Entry 1IBL (X-ray diffraction, 3.11 A resolution); this record covers chains A and Q of the 24 polymer chains in the assembly.

Chain A:
Molecule: 16S ribosomal RNA
Source organism: Thermus thermophilus
Sequence (1522 nucleotides; each row starts with the number of its first residue; note: 42 numbers in that range are skipped by the numbering (no residue carries them; nothing is unmodelled there); a row labelled like 190A-190L holds insertion residues (190A, then the next letters in order); numbering starts at 0):
     0 UUUGUUGGAGAGUUUGAUCCUGGCUCAGGGUGAACGCUGGCGGCGUGCCU
    50 AAGACAUGCAAGUCGUGCGGG
    73 CCGCGGGGUUUU
    88 ACUCCG
    95 UGGUC
   101 AGCGGCGGACGGGUGAGUAACGCGUGGGU
  129A G
   130 ACCUACCCGGAAGAGGGGGACAACCCGGGGAAACUCGGGCUAAUCCCCCA
   180 UGUGGACCCGC
190A-190L CCCUUGGGGUGU
   191 GUCCAAAGGGCUUU
   216 GCCCGCUUCCGGAUGGGCCCGCGUCCCAUCAGCUAGUUGGUGGGGUAAUG
   266 GCCCACCAAGGCGACGACGGGUAGCCGGUCUGAGAGGAUGGCCGGCCACA
   316 GGGGCACUGAGACACGGGCCCCACUCCUACGGGAGGCAGCAGUUAGGAAU
   366 CUUCCGCAAUGGGCGCAAGCCUGACGGAGCGACGCCGCUUGGAGGAAGAA
   416 GCCCUUCGGGGUGUAAACUCCUGAA
   442 CCCGGGACGAAACCCCCGACGA
   474 GGGGACUGACGGUACCGGG
   494 GUAAUAGCGCCGGCCAACUCCGUGCCAGCAGCCGCGGUAAUACGGAGGGC
   544 GCGAGCGUUACCCGGAUUCACUGGGCGUAAAGGGCGUGUAGGCGGCCUGG
   594 GGCGUCCCAUGUGAAAGACCACGGCUCAACCGUGGGGGAGCGUGGGAUAC
   644 GCUCAGGCUAGACGGUGGGAGAGGGUGGUGGAAUUCCCGGAGUAGCGGUG
   694 AAAUGCGCAGAUACCGGGAGGAACGCCGAUGGCGAAGGCAGCCACCUGGU
   744 CCACCCGUGACGCUGAGGCGCGAAAGCGUGGGGAGCAAACCGGAUUAGAU
   794 ACCCGGGUAGUCCACGCCCUAAACGAUGCGCGCUAGGUCUCUGGGUCU
   848 CCUGGGGGCCGAAGCUAACGCGUUAAGCGCGCCGCCUGGGGAGUACGGCC
   898 GCAAGGCUGAAACUCAAAGGAAUUGACGGGGGCCCGCACAAGCGGUGGAG
   948 CAUGUGGUUUAAUUCGAAGCAACGCGAAGAACCUUACCAGGCCUUGACAU
   998 GCUAGG
 1003A G
  1004 AACCCGGGUGAAAGCCUGGGGUGCCCC
1030A-1030D GCGA
  1031 GGGGAGCCCUAGCACAGGUGCUGCAUGGCCGUCGUCAGCUCGUGCCGUGA
  1081 GGUGUUGGGUUAAGUCCCGCAACGAGCGCAACCCCCGCCGUUAGUUGCCA
  1131 GCGGUUCGGCCGGGCACUCUAACGGGACUGCCCGCGAAA
  1171 GCGGGAGGAAGGAGGGGACGACGUCUGGUCAGCAUGGCCCUUACGGCCUG
  1221 GGCGACACACGUGCUACAAUGCCCACUACAAAGCGAUGCCACCCGGCAAC
  1271 GGGGAGCUAAUCGCAAAAAGGUGGGCCCAGUUCGGAUUGGGGUCUGCAAC
  1321 CCGACCCCAUGAAGCCGGAAUCGCUAGUAAUCGCGGAUCAG
 1361A C
  1362 CAUGCCGCGGUGAAUACGUUCCCGGGCCUUGUACACACCGCCCGUCACGC
  1412 CAUGGGAGCGGGCUCUACCCGAAGUCGCCGGG
  1446 AGCCUACGGG
  1459 CAGGCGCCGAGGGUAGGGCCCGUGACUGGGGCGAAGUCGUAACAAGGUAG
  1509 CUGUACCGGAAGGUGCGGCUGGAUCACCUCCUUUCU
Not modelled in the structure: 0-4, 1535-1544
Bound ions: Mg2+ site 1: U12, G21, G22; Mg2+ site 2: G15, U920; Mg2+ site 3 near G21 (its only coordinating residue here); Mg2+ site 4: C48, G115; Mg2+ site 5 near A53 (its only coordinating residue here); Mg2+ site 6: G61, U62, G105; Mg2+ site 7: G70, U98; Mg2+ site 8: A109, G331; Mg2+ site 9: G115, A116, G117, G289; Mg2+ site 10: A116, G117, G289; Mg2+ site 11: C121, G124, U125, G126, C235, G236; Mg2+ site 12 near G168 (its only coordinating residue here); 75 more Mg2+ sites not listed
Ligand contacts: paromomycin (PAR): C1404, G1405, U1406, C1407, A1408, C1409, C1490, G1491, A1492, A1493, G1494, U1495, C1496

Chain Q:
Name: 30S ribosomal protein S17
Source organism: Thermus thermophilus
Sequence (105 residues; row label = number of the first residue in the row):
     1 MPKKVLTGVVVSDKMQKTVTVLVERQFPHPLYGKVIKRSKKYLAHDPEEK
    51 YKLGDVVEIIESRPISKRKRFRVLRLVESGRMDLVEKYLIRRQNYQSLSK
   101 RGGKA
Not modelled in the structure: 1

How chain A and chain Q interact:
Contacting residue pairs (92; chain A residue first):
  G127(A) with Pro2(Q), hydrogen bond to the sugar; Glu61(Q), hydrogen bond to the base
  G128(A) with Pro2(Q), sugar contact; Lys3(Q), hydrogen bond to the phosphate; Glu61(Q), sugar contact
  U129(A) with Lys3(Q), salt bridge to the phosphate
  A130(A) with Arg63(Q), salt bridge to the phosphate; Pro64(Q), base contact
  U190E(A) with Ser62(Q), base contact; Arg63(Q), hydrogen bond to the sugar; Arg72(Q), hydrogen bond to the base
  C234(A) with Glu61(Q), base contact; Arg70(Q), phosphate contact
  C235(A) with Glu61(Q), sugar contact; Arg70(Q), salt bridge to the phosphate
  G236(A) with Lys4(Q), sugar contact; Lys40(Q), salt bridge to the phosphate; Tyr42(Q), hydrogen bond to the phosphate
  C237(A) with Arg25(Q), phosphate contact; Lys40(Q), salt bridge to the phosphate; Tyr42(Q), hydrogen bond to the phosphate
  G238(A) with Arg25(Q), salt bridge to the phosphate
  A246(A) with Ser99(Q), sugar contact
  G247(A) with Ser99(Q), phosphate contact; Lys100(Q), salt bridge to the phosphate
  U253(A) with Met15(Q), hydrogen bond to the sugar; Lys67(Q), salt bridge to the phosphate; Arg68(Q), phosphate contact
  G254(A) with Met15(Q), sugar contact; Gln16(Q), hydrogen bond to the sugar; Thr18(Q), hydrogen bond to the sugar; Ser66(Q), hydrogen bond to the phosphate; Lys67(Q), phosphate contact; Arg68(Q), phosphate contact; Lys69(Q), phosphate contact
  G255(A) with Gln16(Q), sugar contact; Lys17(Q), hydrogen bond to the phosphate; Ile65(Q), phosphate contact; Ser66(Q), phosphate contact; Lys69(Q), salt bridge to the phosphate
  U256(A) with Lys17(Q), salt bridge to the phosphate
  U264(A) with Arg63(Q), sugar contact; Pro64(Q), hydrogen bond to the sugar
  G265(A) with Pro64(Q), sugar contact; Ile65(Q), phosphate contact; Ser66(Q), phosphate contact; Lys67(Q), hydrogen bond to the sugar
  G266(A) with Lys67(Q), sugar contact
  C267(A) with Lys67(Q), phosphate contact
  C272(A) with Gln16(Q), base contact
  A273(A) with Gln16(Q), sugar contact
  G275(A) with Lys14(Q), sugar contact; Met15(Q), sugar contact
  G276(A) with Ser12(Q), hydrogen bond to the phosphate; Lys14(Q), phosphate contact; Met15(Q), sugar contact; Thr20(Q), phosphate contact; Arg68(Q), hydrogen bond to the phosphate
  C277(A) with Lys41(Q), salt bridge to the phosphate; Arg68(Q), salt bridge to the phosphate
  G278(A) with Lys41(Q), salt bridge to the phosphate; Arg92(Q), base contact; Tyr95(Q), base contact
  A279(A) with Arg91(Q), salt bridge to the phosphate; Tyr95(Q), hydrogen bond to the phosphate; Leu98(Q), base contact
  C280(A) with Arg38(Q), hydrogen bond to the sugar; Ser39(Q), hydrogen bond to the base; Arg91(Q), hydrogen bond to the base
  C564(A) with Leu31(Q), base contact; Tyr32(Q), sugar contact
  U582(A) with Asn94(Q), hydrogen bond to the sugar; Ala105(Q), sugar contact
  A583(A) with Asn94(Q), hydrogen bond to the sugar
  G584(A) with Lys87(Q), phosphate contact
  G585(A) with Lys34(Q), hydrogen bond to the phosphate
  C586(A) with Lys34(Q), salt bridge to the phosphate
  G635(A) with Pro2(Q), sugar contact
  U636(A) with Pro2(Q), sugar contact
  A759(A) with Asn94(Q), base contact
  G760(A) with Asn94(Q), base contact; Leu98(Q), sugar contact; Gly103(Q), hydrogen bond to the sugar; Lys104(Q), hydrogen bond to the base; Ala105(Q), base contact
  G761(A) with Arg101(Q), phosphate contact; Gly102(Q), sugar contact; Gly103(Q), hydrogen bond to the sugar; Lys104(Q), hydrogen bond to the sugar; Ala105(Q), base contact
  C896(A) with Lys100(Q), salt bridge to the phosphate
  C897(A) with Arg101(Q), sugar contact
Other interface residues (no listed pair), chain A (53 interface residues in all): G190F, U252, A300, G581, C596, G597, U598, G644, C647, C762, C879, G895
Other interface residues (no listed pair), chain Q (52 interface residues in all): Gln26, Pro28, Val35, Lys37, Leu43, His45, Phe71, Arg81, Ile90

Summary:
Chain A and chain Q form an interface of 53 and 52 residues respectively; the contacts include 27 hydrogen
bonds and 16 salt bridges. Polar contacts include G127(A)-Glu61(Q), U190E(A)-Arg72(Q) and C280(A)-Ser39(Q).
Bound to chain A: paromomycin.
Chain A is 16S ribosomal RNA and chain Q is 30S ribosomal protein S17, both from Thermus thermophilus; the
structure, Structure of the thermus thermophilus 30S ribosomal subunit in complex with a messenger RNA
fragment and ..., was determined by X-ray diffraction (same publication as 1IBK and 1IBM).
